PDB entry 5NQ1 | X-ray diffraction, 2.14 A resolution | chains A and B of the 3 polymer chains in the assembly

== Chain A ==
Name: MHC class I antigen
Organism: Sus scrofa
UniProt: B1PJV3 (B1PJV3_PIG); residues 2-276 here correspond to UniProt positions 22-296 (UniProt number = residue number + 20)
Amino-acid sequence (276 residues; each row starts with the number of its first residue):
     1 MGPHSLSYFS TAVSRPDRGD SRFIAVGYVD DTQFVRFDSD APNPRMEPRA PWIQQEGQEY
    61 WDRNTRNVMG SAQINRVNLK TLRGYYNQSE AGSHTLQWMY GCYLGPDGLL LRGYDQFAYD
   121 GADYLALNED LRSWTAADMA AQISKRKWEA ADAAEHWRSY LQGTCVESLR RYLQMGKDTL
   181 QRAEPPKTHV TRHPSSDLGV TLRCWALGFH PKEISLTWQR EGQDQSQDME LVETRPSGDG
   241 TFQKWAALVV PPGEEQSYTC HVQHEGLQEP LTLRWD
Sequence notes: initiating methionine (1)
Cystine bridges: C102-C165, C204-C260

== Chain B ==
Name: Beta-2-microglobulin
Organism: Homo sapiens
UniProt: P61769 (B2MG_HUMAN); residues 1-99 here correspond to UniProt positions 21-119 (UniProt number = residue number + 20)
Amino-acid sequence (100 residues; row label = number of the first residue in the row; numbering starts at 0):
     0 MIQRTPKIQV YSRHPAENGK SNFLNCYVSG FHPSDIEVDL LKNGERIEKV EHSDLSFSKD
    60 WSFYLLYYTE FTPTEKDEYA CRVNHVTLSQ PKIVKWDRDM
Sequence notes: initiating methionine (0)
Cystine bridges: C25-C80
Curated features (UniProtKB/Swiss-Prot):
  - modified residue: Q2 (Pyrrolidone carboxylic acid)
  - glycosylation: I1 (N-linked (Glc) (glycation) isoleucine), K19 (N-linked (Glc) (glycation) lysine), K41 (N-linked (Glc) (glycation) lysine), K48 (N-linked (Glc) (glycation) lysine), K58 (N-linked (Glc) (glycation) lysine), K91 (N-linked (Glc) (glycation) lysine), K94 (N-linked (Glc) (glycation) lysine)

== How chain A and chain B interact ==
Pairs across the interface - 58 pairs, chain A then chain B:
  F9(A) - S55(B)
  F9(A) - F56(B)  hydrophobic
  S10(A) - F56(B)
  T11(A) - F56(B)
  T11(A) - F62(B)
  V13(A) - S33(B)
  I24(A) - L54(B)
  V26(A) - D53(B)
  V26(A) - L54(B)
  V26(A) - S55(B)
  Y28(A) - S55(B)
  Y28(A) - Y63(B)  hydrogen bond
  Q33(A) - D53(B)  hydrogen bond
  R36(A) - D53(B)  salt bridge
  R49(A) - D53(B)  salt bridge
  H94(A) - M0(B)
  Q97(A) - H31(B)  hydrogen bond
  Q97(A) - F56(B)
  Q97(A) - W60(B)
  Q97(A) - F62(B)
  W98(A) - F56(B)
  M99(A) - K58(B)
  M99(A) - W60(B)  hydrophobic
  Y114(A) - K58(B)
  Q116(A) - W60(B)
  F117(A) - W60(B)
  A118(A) - W60(B)  hydrophobic
  D120(A) - M0(B)
  D120(A) - I1(B)  hydrogen bond (backbone-backbone)
  D120(A) - H31(B)
  G121(A) - I1(B)
  G121(A) - H31(B)
  A122(A) - I1(B)  hydrophobic
  D123(A) - W60(B)  hydrogen bond
  R203(A) - M99(B)
  W205(A) - D98(B)
  W205(A) - M99(B)
  V232(A) - Q8(B)
  E233(A) - K6(B)
  E233(A) - Q8(B)  hydrogen bond (backbone-side chain)
  E233(A) - S28(B)  hydrogen bond
  T234(A) - Y26(B)
  R235(A) - Q8(B)  hydrogen bond
  R235(A) - Y10(B)
  R235(A) - Y26(B)
  R235(A) - M99(B)  hydrogen bond (side chain-backbone)
  P236(A) - Y10(B)  hydrogen bond (backbone-side chain)
  P236(A) - N24(B)
  P236(A) - Y26(B)
  S237(A) - R12(B)  hydrogen bond (backbone-side chain)
  S237(A) - N24(B)  hydrogen bond (backbone-side chain)
  G238(A) - R12(B)  hydrogen bond (backbone-side chain)
  D239(A) - R12(B)
  D239(A) - H13(B)
  Q243(A) - Y10(B)
  Q243(A) - S11(B)  hydrogen bond (side chain-backbone)
  Q243(A) - R12(B)  hydrogen bond (side chain-backbone)
  W245(A) - M99(B)  hydrophobic
Also at the interface, not in a pair above, chain A (37 interface residues in all): S93, T95, L207
Also at the interface, not in a pair above, chain B (26 interface residues in all): P14, P32, L65

== In short ==
37 residues of chain A face 26 of chain B across their interface; the contacts include 15 hydrogen bonds and 2
salt bridges. Among the polar pairs are R36(A)-D53(B), R49(A)-D53(B) and Y28(A)-Y63(B).
Chain A is MHC class I antigen (Sus scrofa) and chain B is Beta-2-microglobulin (Homo sapiens); the structure,
Porcine (Sus scrofa) Major Histocompatibility Complex, class I, with human beta2 micro globulin, presenting
DFEREGYSL, was determined by X-ray diffraction (same publication as 5NPZ, 5NQ0, 5NQ2 and 5NQ3).
